Entry 8RBG (electron microscopy, 4.90 A resolution (low resolution: residue-level contacts below are approximate; hydrogen-bond / salt-bridge calls are withheld)); this record covers chain A.

== Chain A ==
Name: Unconventional myosin-Va
Source organism: Mus musculus
UniProtKB: Q99104 (MYO5A_MOUSE); aligned to UniProt positions 1-793 over residues 1-801 (the alignment contains insertions or deletions, so no single offset holds)
Amino-acid sequence (801 residues; numbered 1 to 809; 8 numbers in that range are skipped by the numbering (no residue carries them; nothing is unmodelled there); the number before each row is that of its first residue):
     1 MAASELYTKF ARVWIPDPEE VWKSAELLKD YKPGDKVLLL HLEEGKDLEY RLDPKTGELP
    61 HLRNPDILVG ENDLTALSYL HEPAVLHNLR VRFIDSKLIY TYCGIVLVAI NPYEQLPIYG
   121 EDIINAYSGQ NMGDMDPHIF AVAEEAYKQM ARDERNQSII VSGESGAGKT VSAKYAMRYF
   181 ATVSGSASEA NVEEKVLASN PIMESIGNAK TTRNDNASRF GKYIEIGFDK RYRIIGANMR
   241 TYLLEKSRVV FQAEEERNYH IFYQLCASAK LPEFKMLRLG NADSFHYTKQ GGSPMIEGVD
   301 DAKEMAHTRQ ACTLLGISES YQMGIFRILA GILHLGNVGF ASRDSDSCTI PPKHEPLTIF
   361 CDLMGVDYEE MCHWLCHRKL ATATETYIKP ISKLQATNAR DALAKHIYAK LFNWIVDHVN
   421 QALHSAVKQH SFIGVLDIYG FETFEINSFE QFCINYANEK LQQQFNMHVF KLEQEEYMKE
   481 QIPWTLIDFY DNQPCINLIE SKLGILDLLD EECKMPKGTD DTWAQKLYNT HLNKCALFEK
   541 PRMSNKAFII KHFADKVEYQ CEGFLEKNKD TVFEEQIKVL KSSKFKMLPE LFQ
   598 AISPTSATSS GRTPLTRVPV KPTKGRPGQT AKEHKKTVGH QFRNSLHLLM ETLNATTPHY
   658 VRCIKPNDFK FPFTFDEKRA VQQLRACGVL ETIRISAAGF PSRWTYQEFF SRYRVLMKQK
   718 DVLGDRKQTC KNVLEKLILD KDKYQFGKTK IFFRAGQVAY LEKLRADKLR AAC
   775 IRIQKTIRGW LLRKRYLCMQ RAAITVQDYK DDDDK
Disordered / not traced: 1, 600-631, 779-809
Differences from the reference sequence: engineered mutation Ala217 (Ser in Q99104); expression tag (802-809)
Ion coordination: Mg2+: Thr170, Ser218 (together with ADP, phosphate ion)
Ligand contacts: ADP (adenosine-5'-diphosphate): Asn111, Pro112, Tyr113, Glu114, Gln115, Tyr119, Ser165, Gly166, Ala167, Gly168, Lys169, Thr170, Val171, Tyr175, Asn214, Ser218
From the paper describing this entry:
  - binding site for ADP: Tyr119, Tyr175
  - mutagenesis - S217A (198 s-1 to 16 s-1): decreased catalytic activity (citing earlier work)

== Summary ==
Ligands of chain A: ADP. Thr170 and Ser218 coordinate Mg2+. The paper reports a binding site for ADP at Tyr119
and Tyr175; S217A reduces catalytic activity.
Chain A is Unconventional myosin-Va (Mus musculus); the structure, CryoEM structure of primed myosin-5a
(ADP-Pi state), was determined by electron microscopy.
